PDB entry 4DZM | X-ray diffraction, 1.94 A resolution | chain A

== Chain A ==
Name: Coiled-coil peptide cc-di
Chain sequence (33 residues; row label = number of the first residue in the row; numbering starts at 0):
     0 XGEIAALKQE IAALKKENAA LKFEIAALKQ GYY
Disordered / not traced: 0, 32
Modified / non-standard residues: ACE (acetyl group) at position 0; Phe22 (iodo-phenylalanine; PHI)

== In short ==
Chain A is Coiled-coil peptide cc-di; the structure, A de novo designed Coiled Coil CC-Di, was determined by
X-ray diffraction, deposited together with 4DZK, 4DZL and 4DZN.
